PDB entry 6RDH | electron microscopy, 3.00 A resolution | chains 1 and 5 of the 31 polymer chains in the assembly

Chain 1:
Molecule: ATP synthase associated protein ASA1
From: Polytomella sp. Pringsheim 198.80
UniProt: Q85JD5 (Q85JD5_9CHLO); numbering as in UniProt (aligned over 1-618)
Sequence (618 residues; each row starts with the number of its first residue):
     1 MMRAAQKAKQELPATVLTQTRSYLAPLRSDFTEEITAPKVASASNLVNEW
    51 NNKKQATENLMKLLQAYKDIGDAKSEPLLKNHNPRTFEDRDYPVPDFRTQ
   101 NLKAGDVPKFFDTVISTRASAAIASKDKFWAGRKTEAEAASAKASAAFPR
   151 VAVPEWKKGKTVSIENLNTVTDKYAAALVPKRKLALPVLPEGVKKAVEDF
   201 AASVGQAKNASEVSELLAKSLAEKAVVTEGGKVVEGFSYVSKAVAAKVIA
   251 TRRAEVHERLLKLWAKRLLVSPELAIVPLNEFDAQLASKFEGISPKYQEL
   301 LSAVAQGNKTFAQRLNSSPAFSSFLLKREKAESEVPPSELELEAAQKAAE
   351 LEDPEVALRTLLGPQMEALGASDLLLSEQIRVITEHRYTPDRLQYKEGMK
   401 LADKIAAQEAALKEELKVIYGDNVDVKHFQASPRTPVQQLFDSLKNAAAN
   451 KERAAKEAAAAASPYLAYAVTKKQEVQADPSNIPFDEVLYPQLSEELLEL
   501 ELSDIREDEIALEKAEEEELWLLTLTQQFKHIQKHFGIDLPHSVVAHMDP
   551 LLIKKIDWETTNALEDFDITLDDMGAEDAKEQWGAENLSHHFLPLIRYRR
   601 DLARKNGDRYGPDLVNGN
Not modelled in the structure: 1-22, 618

Chain 5:
Molecule: Mitochondrial F1F0 ATP synthase associated 14 kDa protein
From: Polytomella sp. Pringsheim 198.80
UniProt: A0A024FSR7 (A0A024FSR7_9CHLO); residue numbers follow UniProt; this construct covers 1-123
Sequence (123 residues; numbered 1 to 123; the number before each row is that of its first residue):
     1 MKLLPESLQQEAATAAVVASWVLWHLDTQLLPTIMREHKLHACWAAAAKR
    51 YNEKLFKLNPSYDRVLSLPAVSKNQVLENVFHTAPKAPVEHLEKMVSANS
   101 KVYDALNLQSKRVLIWQVKPALF

Chain 1 / chain 5 interface:
Residue-residue contacts - 155 pairs, chain 1 then chain 5:
  L79(1) with V80(5), hydrophobic
  H82(1) with N79(5); V80(5); H82(5)
  N83(1) with V76(5)
  P84(1) with V71(5), hydrophobic; N79(5)
  R85(1) with P69(5); V71(5), hydrogen bond (side chain-backbone); S72(5); K73(5); V76(5)
  E88(1) with P69(5); A70(5), hydrogen bond (side chain-backbone); V71(5), hydrogen bond (side chain-backbone)
  R90(1) with S67(5), hydrogen bond (side chain-backbone); L68(5), hydrogen bond (side chain-backbone); P69(5)
  V94(1) with L66(5), hydrophobic
  P95(1) with L66(5)
  D96(1) with D63(5)
  F97(1) with Y62(5), hydrophobic
  R98(1) with F56(5), hydrogen bond (side chain-backbone); N59(5), hydrogen bond (side chain-backbone); Y62(5)
  F111(1) with Y62(5); D63(5); L66(5), hydrophobic
  V114(1) with L66(5), hydrophobic
  I115(1) with V65(5), hydrophobic; A70(5)
  R118(1) with L66(5), hydrogen bond (side chain-backbone); L68(5), hydrogen bond (side chain-backbone); A70(5)
  A119(1) with A70(5); V71(5), hydrophobic
  A122(1) with V71(5), hydrophobic
  I123(1) with Q75(5)
  K126(1) with N79(5)
  V151(1) with H91(5); M95(5), hydrophobic
  V153(1) with M95(5), hydrophobic
  P154(1) with N99(5); V102(5), hydrophobic
  W156(1) with L106(5)
  T161(1) with L106(5); L108(5)
  V162(1) with V102(5); L106(5), hydrogen bond (backbone-backbone); N107(5)
  S163(1) with N107(5)
  I164(1) with Y103(5), hydrophobic; N107(5)
  L167(1) with N99(5); Y103(5), hydrophobic
  V170(1) with N99(5)
  Y174(1) with H91(5); L92(5), hydrophobic; M95(5); N99(5), hydrogen bond
  A175(1) with L92(5)
  L178(1) with P88(5); V89(5); L92(5), hydrophobic
  F282(1) with Y62(5), hydrophobic
  L286(1) with Y62(5), hydrophobic
  A287(1) with F56(5)
  S288(1) with F56(5)
  K289(1) with E53(5)
  F290(1) with N52(5); E53(5), hydrogen bond (backbone-side chain); F56(5), hydrophobic
  E291(1) with K49(5), salt bridge; E53(5)
  I293(1) with F56(5), hydrophobic
  Q394(1) with V65(5)
  E397(1) with S72(5); N74(5), hydrogen bond; Q75(5)
  K400(1) with N74(5)
  L401(1) with K73(5); N74(5); L77(5), hydrophobic
  K404(1) with N74(5), hydrogen bond; E78(5), salt bridge
  S463(1) with Y103(5)
  P464(1) with Y103(5)
  Y465(1) with V96(5); N99(5); S100(5); Y103(5), hydrophobic
  L466(1) with S100(5)
  A469(1) with V96(5), hydrophobic
  K473(1) with L92(5); E93(5), salt bridge
  Q477(1) with V89(5)
  L497(1) with F81(5), hydrophobic
  L500(1) with K73(5), hydrogen bond (backbone-side chain); V76(5), hydrophobic
  E501(1) with K73(5)
  D504(1) with K73(5), salt bridge
  E507(1) with P69(5)
  K514(1) with R64(5), hydrogen bond (backbone-side chain); S67(5)
  A515(1) with R64(5)
  W521(1) with L55(5), hydrophobic
  L522(1) with L55(5), hydrophobic
  L525(1) with Y51(5)
  F529(1) with W44(5), hydrophobic
  F536(1) with E37(5); L40(5), hydrophobic
  H542(1) with T33(5); R36(5); E37(5)
  V545(1) with L40(5), hydrophobic
  L552(1) with L40(5), hydrophobic
  I553(1) with R36(5)
  I556(1) with M35(5); R36(5); K39(5); L40(5)
  D557(1) with R36(5), salt bridge
  E559(1) with K39(5), salt bridge
  T560(1) with P32(5); M35(5)
  L564(1) with K39(5), hydrogen bond (backbone-side chain)
  E565(1) with L31(5); M35(5); K39(5), hydrogen bond (backbone-side chain)
  D568(1) with H38(5), salt bridge; K39(5)
  K580(1) with A46(5)
  E581(1) with A46(5); R50(5)
  Q582(1) with R50(5)
  W583(1) with K39(5); A42(5), hydrophobic; C43(5), hydrophobic
  G584(1) with C43(5); A47(5)
  A585(1) with A47(5); R50(5)
  N587(1) with C43(5), hydrogen bond
  L588(1) with C43(5); W44(5), hydrophobic; A47(5), hydrophobic; Y51(5)
  H591(1) with W44(5); Y51(5), hydrogen bond
  F592(1) with Y51(5), hydrophobic; K54(5); L55(5), hydrophobic; L58(5), hydrophobic
  L595(1) with L58(5), hydrophobic
  R599(1) with L58(5), hydrogen bond (side chain-backbone)
Interface residues without a listed pair, chain 1 (97 interface residues in all): A152, T171, D283, I405, Q408, A511, E518, I532, D578
Interface residues without a listed pair, chain 5 (64 interface residues in all): D27, H41, K57, P60, D104

Overview:
Chain 1 and chain 5 form an interface of 97 and 64 residues respectively, with 21 hydrogen bonds and 7 salt
bridges. Among the polar pairs are E291(1)-K49(5), K404(1)-E78(5) and K473(1)-E93(5).
Here chain 1 is ATP synthase associated protein ASA1 and chain 5 is Mitochondrial F1F0 ATP synthase associated
14 kDa protein, both from Polytomella sp. Pringsheim 198.80. Entry 6RDH (CryoEM structure of Polytomella F-ATP
synthase, Rotary substate 1A, composite map) was determined by electron microscopy together with 6RD4, 6RD5,
6RD6, 6RD7, 6RD8, 6RD9 and 46 further entries from the same study.
